Entry 4M7D (X-ray diffraction, 2.60 A resolution); this record covers chains A and G of the 8 polymer chains in the assembly.

== Chain A ==
Protein: U6 snRNA-associated Sm-like protein LSm8
Source organism: Saccharomyces cerevisiae
UniProtKB: P47093 (LSM8_YEAST); numbering as in UniProt (aligned over 1-96)
Chain sequence (96 residues; each row starts with the number of its first residue):
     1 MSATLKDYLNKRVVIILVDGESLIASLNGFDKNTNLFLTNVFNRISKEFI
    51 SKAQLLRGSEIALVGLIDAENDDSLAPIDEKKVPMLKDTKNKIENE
Disordered / not traced: 1-2, 68-96
Sequence notes: engineered mutation Leu17 (Lys in P47093), Ser22 (Cys in P47093), Leu38 (Ile in P47093), Ser51 (Cys in P47093)
Curated features (UniProtKB/Swiss-Prot):
  - mutagenesis: Arg57 (R57A: Reduces affinity for poly-U RNA ends), Lys87 to Lys92 (Decreases binding affinity for U6 snRNA)

== Chain G ==
Protein: U6 snRNA-associated Sm-like protein LSm4
Source organism: Saccharomyces cerevisiae
UniProtKB: P40070 (LSM4_YEAST); residue numbers follow UniProt; this construct covers 1-93
Chain sequence (93 residues; numbered 1 to 93; the number before each row is that of its first residue):
     1 MLPLYLLTNAKGQQMQIELKNGEIIQGILTNVDNWMNLTLSNVTEYSEES
    51 AINSEDNAESSKAVKLNEIYIRGTFIKFIKLQDNIIDKVKQQI
Disordered / not traced: 52-62, 89-93
Curated features (UniProtKB/Swiss-Prot):
  - mutagenesis: Arg72 (R72A: Slightly reduces affinity for poly-U RNA ends)

== Interface between chain A and chain G ==
Residue-residue contacts - 29 pairs, chain A then chain G:
  Asn28(A) - Met1(G)
  Gly29(A) - Met1(G)
  Phe30(A) - Leu2(G)
  Phe30(A) - Pro3(G)
  Asn35(A) - Pro3(G)
  Asn35(A) - Met36(G)
  Leu36(A) - Pro3(G)
  Phe37(A) - Leu6(G)  hydrophobic
  Phe37(A) - Ile86(G)  hydrophobic
  Ile50(A) - Lys80(G)
  Ser51(A) - Lys80(G)
  Lys52(A) - Asp83(G)
  Ala53(A) - Leu81(G)  hydrogen bond (backbone-backbone)
  Ala53(A) - Ile85(G)  hydrophobic
  Gln54(A) - Ile79(G)
  Leu55(A) - Pro3(G)
  Leu55(A) - Leu7(G)  hydrophobic
  Leu55(A) - Phe78(G)
  Leu55(A) - Ile79(G)  hydrogen bond (backbone-backbone)
  Leu56(A) - Lys77(G)
  Leu56(A) - Phe78(G)  hydrophobic
  Arg57(A) - Met36(G)
  Arg57(A) - Gly73(G)  hydrogen bond (side chain-backbone)
  Arg57(A) - Thr74(G)
  Arg57(A) - Ile76(G)
  Arg57(A) - Lys77(G)  hydrogen bond (backbone-backbone)
  Ser59(A) - Lys20(G)  hydrogen bond
  Glu60(A) - Lys20(G)  salt bridge
  Glu60(A) - Lys77(G)
Interface residues without a listed pair, chain A (18 interface residues in all): Asp31, Thr39
Interface residues without a listed pair, chain G (19 interface residues in all): Trp35

== In short ==
18 residues of chain A and 19 residues of chain G are in contact; the contacts include 5 hydrogen bonds and 1
salt bridge. Among the polar pairs are Glu60(A)-Lys20(G), Arg57(A)-Gly73(G) and Ser59(A)-Lys20(G).
Chain A is U6 snRNA-associated Sm-like protein LSm8 and chain G is U6 snRNA-associated Sm-like protein LSm4,
both from Saccharomyces cerevisiae; the structure, Crystal structure of Lsm2-8 complex bound to the RNA
fragment CGUUU, was determined by X-ray diffraction together with 4M77, 4M78, 4M7A and 4M75 from the same
study.
